4UXQ - chain A; structure by X-ray diffraction, 1.85 A resolution.

Chain A:
Name: Fibroblast growth factor receptor 4
Source organism: Homo sapiens
Notes: EC 2.7.10.1; fragment: kinase domain, residues 447-753
UniProtKB: P22455 (FGFR4_HUMAN); numbering as in UniProt (aligned over 447-753)
Amino-acid sequence (309 residues; row label = number of the first residue in the row):
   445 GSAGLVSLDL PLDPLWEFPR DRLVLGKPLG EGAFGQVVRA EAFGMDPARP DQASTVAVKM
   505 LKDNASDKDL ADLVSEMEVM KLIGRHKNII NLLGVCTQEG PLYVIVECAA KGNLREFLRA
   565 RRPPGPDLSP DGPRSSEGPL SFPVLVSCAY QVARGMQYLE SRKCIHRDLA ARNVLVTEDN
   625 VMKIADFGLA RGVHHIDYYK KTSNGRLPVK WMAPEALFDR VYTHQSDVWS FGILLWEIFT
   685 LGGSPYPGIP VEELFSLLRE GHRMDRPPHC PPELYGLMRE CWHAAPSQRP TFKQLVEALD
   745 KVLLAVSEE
Disordered / not traced: 445-451, 569-581, 751-753
Construct notes: expression tag (445-446); engineered mutation Ala477 (Cys in P22455)
Residues lining bound ligands: Ponatinib (0LI; 3-(imidazo[1,2-b]pyridazin-3-ylethynyl)-4-methyl-N-{4-[(4-methylpiperazin-1-yl)methyl]-3-(trifluoromethyl)phenyl}benzam ide): Leu473, Val481, Ala501, Val502, Lys503, Glu520, Val523, Met524, Ile527, Ile534, Val548, Val550, Glu551, Cys552, Ala553, Gly556, Leu603, Cys608, Ile609, His610, Arg611, Leu619, Ile628, Ala629, Asp630, Phe631
From the paper describing this entry:
  - binding site for Ponatinib: Glu520, Val550, Ala553, Asp630, Phe631
  - conformationally variable residues (side-chain flip): Asn535, Phe631
  - interface residues: Val637, His638, Leu661, Phe662, Asp709
  - post-translational modification sites: Tyr642, Tyr643 (citing earlier work)
  - contacts within the chain: Asn535-Glu551 (hydrogen bond)
  - disease-associated variants - N535K, V550E: increased catalytic activity (citing earlier work)
  - specificity-determining residues: Cys552 (proposed by the authors, not directly observed)

In short:
Bound to chain A: Ponatinib. The paper reports a binding site for Ponatinib at Glu520, Val550 and Ala553 among
others; N535K and V550E increase catalytic activity.
Chain A is Fibroblast growth factor receptor 4 (Homo sapiens); the structure, FGFR4 in complex with Ponatinib,
was determined by X-ray diffraction, deposited together with 4V01, 4V04 and 4V05.
